Entry 7MNQ (X-ray diffraction, 2.05 A resolution); this record covers chains A and B.

== Chain A ==
Name: GTP-binding nuclear protein Ran
Source organism: Homo sapiens
UniProtKB: P62826 (RAN_HUMAN); residues 1-216 here = UniProt positions 1-216
Amino-acid sequence (236 residues; numbered -19 to 216; the number before each row is that of its first residue; numbers below 1 keep their minus sign (Met-19 is residue -19)):
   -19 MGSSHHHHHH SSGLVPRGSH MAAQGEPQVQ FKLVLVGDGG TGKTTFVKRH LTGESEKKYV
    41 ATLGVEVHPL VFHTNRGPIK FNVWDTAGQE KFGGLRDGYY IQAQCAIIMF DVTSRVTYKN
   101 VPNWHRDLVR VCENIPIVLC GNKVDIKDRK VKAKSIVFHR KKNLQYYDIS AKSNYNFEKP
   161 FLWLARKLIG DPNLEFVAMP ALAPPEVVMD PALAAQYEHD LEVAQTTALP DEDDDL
Not modelled in the structure: -19 to 6, 209-216
Sequence notes: expression tag (-19 to 0); engineered mutation Ser35 (Phe in P62826)
Metal / ion sites: Mg2+: Thr24 (together with GDP)
Small-molecule neighbours: GDP (guanosine-5'-diphosphate): Asp18, Gly19, Gly20, Thr21, Gly22, Lys23, Thr24, Thr25, Glu70, Lys71, Asn122, Lys123, Asp125, Ile126, Ser150, Ala151, Lys152
Curated features (UniProtKB/Swiss-Prot):
  - region: Lys37 to Val45 (Switch-I), Gly68 to Gln84 (Switch-II), Asp211 to Leu216 (Interaction with RANBP1)
  - binding site (GTP): Asp18 to Thr25, Glu36 to Thr42, Gly68, Asn122 to Asp125, Ser150 to Lys152
  - site: Gln69 (Essential for GTP hydrolysis)
  - modified residue: Ala2 (N-acetylalanine), Thr24 (Phosphothreonine), Lys37 (N6-acetyllysine), Lys60 (N6-acetyllysine), Lys71 (N6-acetyllysine), Lys99 (N6-acetyllysine), Lys134 (N6-acetyllysine), Lys159 (N6-acetyllysine)
  - cross-link (Glycyl lysine isopeptide (Lys-Gly)): Lys71 (interchain with G-Cter in SUMO2), Lys152 (interchain with G-Cter in SUMO2)
  - mutagenesis: Gly19 (G19V: Blocks DNA replication; when associated with L-69), Thr24 (T24L: Has low binding affinity for GTP and GDP. Almost completely abolishes interaction with BIRC5; T24N: Has low binding affinity for GTP and GDP. Decreases nuclear import of proteins and RNA ...), Thr25 (T25A: Minor effect on the interaction with the alpha phosphate group of bound GTP), Lys37 (K37Q: Mimics acetylation; enhances the nuclear export of RELA/p65; K37R: Decreased acetylation), Tyr39 (Y39A: Abolishes steric hindrance that traps the essential Q-69 in an unreactive position, and causes slow GTP hydrolysis in wild-type ...), Gln69 (Q69L: Strongly decreased GTPase activity. Probably locked in the GTP-bound form. Loss of interaction with NUTF2. Decreases nuclear location and leads to cytoplasmic location during interphase ...), Glu70 (E70A: Strongly decreases the relase of bound GDP), Arg76 (R76E: Probable loss of interaction with NUTF2. Loss of transport to the nucleus), Lys134 (K134Q: Loss of normal mitotic chromosome segregation and defective mitotic spindle orientation; K134R: Loss of normal mitotic chromosome segregation and formation of sister chromatid bridges), Asp211 to Leu216 (No effect on GTPase activity. Abolishes interaction with RANBP1)

== Chain B ==
Name: E3 SUMO-protein ligase RanBP2
Source organism: Homo sapiens
UniProtKB: P49792 (RBP2_HUMAN); residue numbers follow UniProt; this construct covers 1407-1443
Amino-acid sequence (42 residues; each row starts with the number of its first residue):
  1402 GPLGSRFALV TPKKEGHWDC SICLVRNEPT VSRCIACQNT KS
Not modelled in the structure: 1402-1406, 1413-1415
Sequence notes: expression tag (1402-1406)
Metal / ion sites: Zn2+: Cys1421, Cys1424, Cys1435, Cys1438
Curated features (UniProtKB/Swiss-Prot):
  - modified residue: Thr1412 (Phosphothreonine), Ser1443 (Phosphoserine)
  - cross-link: Lys1414 (Glycyl lysine isopeptide (Lys-Gly) (interchain with G-Cter in SUMO2))

== Chain A / chain B interface ==
Pairs across the interface - 29 pairs, chain A then chain B:
  Pro7(A) - Thr1412(B)  hydrogen bond (backbone-side chain)
  Val9(A) - Val1411(B)
  Gln10(A) - Asp1420(B)
  Gln10(A) - Leu1425(B)
  Lys12(A) - Val1426(B)
  Lys38(A) - Ser1422(B)  hydrogen bond (side chain-backbone)
  Lys38(A) - Ile1423(B)
  Val40(A) - Ile1423(B)
  Val40(A) - Cys1424(B)  hydrophobic
  Val40(A) - Cys1438(B)  hydrophobic
  Thr42(A) - Cys1438(B)  hydrogen bond (side chain-backbone)
  Thr42(A) - Asn1440(B)
  Leu43(A) - Ala1437(B)
  Leu43(A) - Cys1438(B)  hydrophobic
  Val47(A) - Cys1424(B)
  Asn55(A) - Arg1407(B)
  Arg56(A) - Arg1407(B)
  Arg56(A) - Phe1408(B)  hydrogen bond (side chain-backbone)
  Arg56(A) - Ala1409(B)
  Arg56(A) - Leu1410(B)  hydrogen bond (backbone-backbone)
  Ile59(A) - Leu1410(B)  hydrophobic
  Asn62(A) - Leu1425(B)
  Trp64(A) - Cys1424(B)  hydrophobic
  Trp64(A) - Val1426(B)  hydrophobic
  Gly78(A) - Ala1437(B)
  Ile81(A) - Ile1436(B)
  Gln82(A) - Val1426(B)
  Gln82(A) - Ile1436(B)
  Ile169(A) - Leu1410(B)  hydrophobic
Also at the interface, not in a pair above, chain A (23 interface residues in all): Gln8, Tyr39, Pro49, Thr54, Pro58

== Overview ==
23 residues of chain A face 16 of chain B across their interface; the contacts include 5 hydrogen bonds. Polar
pairs include Pro7(A)-Thr1412(B), Lys38(A)-Ser1422(B) and Thr42(A)-Cys1438(B). Chain A binds GDP. UniProt
lists 23 GTP-binding residues and 15 mutagenesis sites on chain A.
Here chain A is GTP-binding nuclear protein Ran and chain B is E3 SUMO-protein ligase RanBP2, both from Homo
sapiens. Entry 7MNQ (Crystal Structure of the ZnF2 of Nucleoporin NUP358/RanBP2 in complex with Ran-GDP) was
determined by X-ray diffraction, deposited together with 7MNI, 7MNL, 7MNM, 7MNN, 7MNO, 7MNP and 14 further
entries.
